3E3I - chains B and C of the 4 polymer chains in the assembly; structure by X-ray diffraction, 2.00 A resolution.

[Chain B (and C)]
Protein: Carbonic anhydrase 2
Source organism: Haemophilus influenzae
Notes: EC 4.2.1.1; chain C of this document is another copy of the same molecule, construct and numbering; everything in this record applies to it too
UniProt: P45148 (CAN_HAEIN); residues 1-229 here = UniProt positions 1-229
Amino-acid sequence (229 residues; numbered 1 to 229; the number before each row is that of its first residue):
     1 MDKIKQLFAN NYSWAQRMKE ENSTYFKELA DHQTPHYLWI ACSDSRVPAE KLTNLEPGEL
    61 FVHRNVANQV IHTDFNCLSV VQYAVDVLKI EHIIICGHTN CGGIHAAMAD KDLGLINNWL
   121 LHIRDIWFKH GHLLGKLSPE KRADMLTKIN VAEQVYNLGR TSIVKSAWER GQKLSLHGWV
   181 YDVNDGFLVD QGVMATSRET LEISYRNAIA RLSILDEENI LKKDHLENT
Not modelled in the structure: 22-28, 220-229 (chain C: 22-33, 221-229)
Differences from the reference sequence: engineered mutation Ala-41 (Gly in P45148)
Bound ions: Zn2+: Cys-42, Asp-44, His-98, Cys-101
Small-molecule neighbours: bicarbonate ion (BCT): Trp-39, Ala-41, Cys-42, Ser-45, Arg-46, Val-47, Pro-48, Ala-49, Leu-52, Arg-64, Cys-96, Tyr-181
UniProt features mapped onto this chain:
  - binding site (Zn(2+)): Cys-42, Asp-44, His-98, Cys-101
What the authors report for this chain:
  - binding site for bicarbonate ion: Trp-39, Val-47, Glu-50, Arg-64, Tyr-181
  - allosteric site: Trp-39, Arg-64, Tyr-181
  - contacts within the chain: Val-47/Tyr-181 (hydrogen bond)
  - mutagenesis - G41A: decreased catalytic activity on CO2 hydration
  - mutagenesis - G41A: decreased catalytic activity on kcat at high pH

[Chain B / chain C interface]
Pairs across the interface - 6 pairs, chain B then chain C:
  His-72(B) / Phe-75(C)
  Thr-73(B) / Phe-75(C)
  Phe-75(B) / His-72(C)
  Phe-75(B) / Thr-73(C)
  Phe-75(B) / Phe-75(C)  hydrophobic
  Leu-115(B) / Leu-115(C)  hydrophobic
Interface residues without a listed pair, chain B (6 interface residues in all): Asp-74, Leu-78
Interface residues without a listed pair, chain C (5 interface residues in all): Asp-74

[In short]
Chain B and chain C form an interface of 6 and 5 residues respectively. Chain B binds bicarbonate ion. Curated
annotation (UniProt) lists 4 Zn2+-binding residues on chain B. From the paper: a binding site for bicarbonate
ion at Trp-39(B), Val-47(B) and Glu-50(B) among others; G41A of chain B reduces catalytic activity on CO2
hydration.
Both chains are Carbonic anhydrase 2 (Haemophilus influenzae). Entry 3E3I (H. influenzae beta-carbonic
anhydrase, variant G41A with 100 mM bicarbonate) was determined by X-ray diffraction (same publication as
3E2X, 3E31 and 3E3F).
